PDB entry 1DUY | X-ray diffraction, 2.15 A resolution | chains A and B of the 3 polymer chains in the assembly

Chain A:
Name: HLA-A2*0201
Organism: Homo sapiens
Notes: fragment: heavy chain
UniProtKB: P01892 (1A02_HUMAN); residues 1-275 here correspond to UniProt positions 25-299 (UniProt number = residue number + 24)
Chain sequence (275 residues; row label = number of the first residue in the row):
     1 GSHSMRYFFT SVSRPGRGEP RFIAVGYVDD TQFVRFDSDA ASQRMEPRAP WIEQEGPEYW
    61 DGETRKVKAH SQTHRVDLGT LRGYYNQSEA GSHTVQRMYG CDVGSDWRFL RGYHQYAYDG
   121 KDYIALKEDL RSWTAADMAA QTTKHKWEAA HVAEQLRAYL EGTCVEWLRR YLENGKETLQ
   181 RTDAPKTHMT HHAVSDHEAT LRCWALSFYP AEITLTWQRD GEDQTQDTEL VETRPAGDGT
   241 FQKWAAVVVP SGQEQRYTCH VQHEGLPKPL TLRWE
Disulfides: Cys101-Cys164, Cys203-Cys259

Chain B:
Name: Beta-2 microglobulin
Organism: Homo sapiens
UniProtKB: P61769 (B2MG_HUMAN); aligned to UniProt positions 21-120 over residues 0-99 (the alignment contains insertions or deletions, so no single offset holds)
Chain sequence (100 residues; numbered 0 to 99; the number before each row is that of its first residue; numbering starts at 0):
     0 MIQRTPKIQV YSRHPAENGK SNFLNCYVSG FHPSDIEVDL LKNGERIEKV EHSDLSFSKD
    60 WSFYLLYYTE FTPTEKDEYA CRVNHVTLSQ PKIVKWDRDM
Sequence notes: conflict Met0 (Ala11 in P61769)
Disulfides: Cys25-Cys80

Chain A / chain B interface:
Residue-residue contacts (56; chain A residue first):
  Phe8(A) with Phe56(B), hydrophobic
  Phe9(A) with Phe56(B)
  Thr10(A) with Leu54(B); Phe56(B); Phe62(B)
  Val12(A) with Ser33(B)
  Ile23(A) with Leu54(B)
  Val25(A) with Asp53(B); Leu54(B); Ser55(B)
  Tyr27(A) with Ser55(B); Tyr63(B), hydrogen bond
  Gln32(A) with Asp53(B), hydrogen bond
  Arg35(A) with Asp53(B), salt bridge
  Arg48(A) with Asp53(B), salt bridge
  His93(A) with Met0(B)
  Gln96(A) with His31(B), hydrogen bond; Phe56(B); Trp60(B), hydrogen bond (side chain-backbone); Phe62(B)
  Arg97(A) with Phe56(B)
  Gln115(A) with Trp60(B)
  Tyr116(A) with Trp60(B)
  Ala117(A) with Trp60(B), hydrophobic
  Asp119(A) with Met0(B); Ile1(B); His31(B)
  Gly120(A) with Ile1(B); His31(B)
  Lys121(A) with Ile1(B)
  Asp122(A) with Trp60(B), hydrogen bond
  Thr190(A) with Asp98(B), hydrogen bond
  Arg202(A) with Asp98(B), salt bridge; Met99(B)
  Trp204(A) with Asp98(B), hydrogen bond; Met99(B)
  Val231(A) with Gln8(B)
  Glu232(A) with Lys6(B), salt bridge; Gln8(B), hydrogen bond (backbone-side chain); Tyr26(B); Ser28(B), hydrogen bond
  Arg234(A) with Gln8(B), hydrogen bond; Tyr10(B); Met99(B), hydrogen bond (side chain-backbone)
  Pro235(A) with Tyr10(B), hydrogen bond (backbone-side chain); Asn24(B); Tyr26(B)
  Ala236(A) with Arg12(B), hydrogen bond (backbone-side chain); Asn24(B), hydrogen bond (backbone-side chain)
  Gly237(A) with Arg12(B); Leu65(B)
  Asp238(A) with Arg12(B)
  Gln242(A) with Tyr10(B); Ser11(B); Arg12(B), hydrogen bond (side chain-backbone)
  Trp244(A) with Met99(B), hydrogen bond (side chain-backbone)
Interface residues without a listed pair, chain A (38 interface residues in all): Ser92, Thr94, Met98, Tyr113, Leu206, Thr233
Interface residues without a listed pair, chain B (26 interface residues in all): Arg3, His13, Pro14, Lys58

Summary:
38 residues of chain A face 26 of chain B across their interface, with 16 hydrogen bonds and 4 salt bridges.
Among the polar pairs are Arg35(A)-Asp53(B), Arg48(A)-Asp53(B) and Arg202(A)-Asp98(B).
Here chain A is HLA-A2*0201 and chain B is Beta-2 microglobulin, both from Homo sapiens. Entry 1DUY (Crystal
structure of HLA-A*0201/octameric tax peptide complex) was determined by X-ray diffraction, deposited together
with 1DUZ.
